Entry 7CHA (electron microscopy, 3.90 A resolution); this record covers chains C and H of the 12 polymer chains in the assembly.

[Chain C]
Molecule: MlaD domain-containing protein
Organism: Pseudomonas aeruginosa (strain ATCC 15692 / DSM 22644 / CIP 104116 / JCM 14847 / LMG 12228 / 1C / PRS 101 / PAO1)
Reference sequence: Q9HVW3 (Q9HVW3_PSEAE); numbering as in UniProt (aligned over 1-157)
Sequence (157 residues; each row starts with the number of its first residue):
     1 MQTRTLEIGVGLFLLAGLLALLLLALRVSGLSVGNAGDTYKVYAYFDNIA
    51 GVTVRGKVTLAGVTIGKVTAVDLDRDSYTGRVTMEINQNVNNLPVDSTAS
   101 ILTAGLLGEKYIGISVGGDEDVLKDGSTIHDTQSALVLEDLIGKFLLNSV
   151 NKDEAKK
Unresolved in the structure: 1-2, 149-157
Residues lining bound ligands: 3-sn-phosphatidic acid (LPP; 2-(hexadecanoyloxy)-1-[(phosphonooxy)methyl]ethyl hexadecanoate): Leu18, Leu21, Ala25

[Chain H]
Molecule: Probable permease of ABC transporter
Organism: Pseudomonas aeruginosa (strain ATCC 15692 / DSM 22644 / CIP 104116 / JCM 14847 / LMG 12228 / 1C / PRS 101 / PAO1)
Reference sequence: Q9HVW2 (Q9HVW2_PSEAE); residues 1-265 here = UniProt positions 1-265
Sequence (265 residues; each row starts with the number of its first residue):
     1 MRRVSPLERIRLFGRAGLDVVAALGRSTLFLGHALLGRRTPGTGLHLLVK
    51 QLYSVGVLSLAIIVVSGLFIGMVLALQGYNILISYGSEQAVGQMVALTLL
   101 RELGPVVTGLLFAGRAGSALTAEIGNMKATEQLSSLEMIGVDPLKYIVAP
   151 RLWAGFISMPLLAAIFSVVGIWGGAMVAVDWLGVYEGSFWANMQNSVQFT
   201 EDVLNGVIKSIVFAFVVTWIAVYQGYDCEPTSEGISRATTRTVVYASLAV
   251 LGLDFILTALMFGDF
Unresolved in the structure: 1-4, 263-265
Residues lining bound ligands:
  - 3-sn-phosphatidic acid (LPP; 2-(hexadecanoyloxy)-1-[(phosphonooxy)methyl]ethyl hexadecanoate), molecule 1: Phe13, Ala16, Val20, Val21, Ala22, Leu24, Arg241, Tyr245
  - 3-sn-phosphatidic acid (LPP), molecule 2: Val20, Ala23, Leu24, Ser27, Val212, Val216, Trp219, Ile220, Tyr223, Gln224, Asp227, Arg241, Tyr245, Leu248, Ala249, Gly252, Leu253, Phe255
  - 3-sn-phosphatidic acid (LPP), molecule 3: Leu58, Ala61, Val65, Leu68, Phe69, Trp181
  - 3-sn-phosphatidic acid (LPP), molecule 4: Leu74, Gln77, Ile81, Leu82, Tyr85, Gln93, Met94, Thr98, Glu102, Leu103

[How chain C and chain H interact]
Residue-residue contacts (6; chain C residue first):
  Glu7(C) - Arg11(H)  salt bridge
  Glu7(C) - Gly14(H)
  Glu7(C) - Leu18(H)
  Val10(C) - Gly14(H)
  Gly11(C) - Gly14(H)
  Leu14(C) - Phe13(H)  hydrophobic
Interface residues without a listed pair, chain C (8 interface residues in all): Arg4, Ile8, Leu12, Leu15
Interface residues without a listed pair, chain H (6 interface residues in all): Leu7, Ile10

[Overview]
8 residues of chain C face 6 of chain H across their interface, with 1 salt bridge. Its one salt-bridged
contact is Glu7(C)-Arg11(H). Bound to chain C: 3-sn-phosphatidic acid. Bound to chain H: 4 copies of
3-sn-phosphatidic acid.
Here chain C is MlaD domain-containing protein and chain H is Probable permease of ABC transporter, both from
Pseudomonas aeruginosa (strain ATCC 15692 / DSM 22644 / CIP 104116 / JCM 14847 / LMG 12228 / 1C / PRS 101 /
PAO1). Entry 7CHA (Cryo-EM structure of P.aeruginosa MlaFEBD with AMPPNP) was determined by electron
microscopy, deposited together with 7CH8, 7CH9, 7CH6 and 7CH7.
